Entry 5H8I (X-ray diffraction, 1.97 A resolution); this record covers chains D and E of the 8 polymer chains in the assembly.

== Chain D (and E) ==
Name: N-carbamoylputrescine amidohydrolase
Organism: Medicago truncatula
Notes: EC 3.5.1.53; chain E of this document is another copy of the same molecule, construct and numbering; everything in this record applies to it too
UniProtKB: G7ITU5 (G7ITU5_MEDTR); numbering as in UniProt (aligned over 1-301)
Amino-acid sequence (304 residues; row label = number of the first residue in the row; numbers below 1 keep their minus sign (Ser-2 is residue -2)):
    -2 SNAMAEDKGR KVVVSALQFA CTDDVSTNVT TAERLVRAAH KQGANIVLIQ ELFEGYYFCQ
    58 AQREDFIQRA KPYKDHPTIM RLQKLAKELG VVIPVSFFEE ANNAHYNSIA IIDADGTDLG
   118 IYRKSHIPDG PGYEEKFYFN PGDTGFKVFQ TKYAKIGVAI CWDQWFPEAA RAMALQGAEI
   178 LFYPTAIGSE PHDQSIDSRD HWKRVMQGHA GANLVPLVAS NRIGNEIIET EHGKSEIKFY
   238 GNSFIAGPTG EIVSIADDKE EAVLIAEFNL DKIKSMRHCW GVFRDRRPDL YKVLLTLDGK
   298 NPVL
Unresolved in the structure: -2 to 3 (chain E: -2 to 4)
Construct notes: expression tag (-2 to 0)
Covalently attached groups: (4-azanylbutylamino)methanediol (N2H) linked to Cys158
Residues lining bound ligands: (4-azanylbutylamino)methanediol (N2H): Glu48, Tyr54, Lys121, Pro125, Tyr130, Glu132, Trp159, Ala183, Ile184, Glu187
Reported in the primary citation:
  - catalytic residues: Glu48, Lys121, Glu132, Cys158, Trp159, Gln161, Trp162
  - binding site for (4-azanylbutylamino)methanediol: Tyr54, Lys121, Pro125, Asp126, Pro128, Tyr130, Cys158, Trp159, Ala183, Ile184, Glu187, Trp277
  - specificity-determining residues: Glu187
  - allosteric site: Asp194, His198, Glu248 (from molecular simulation)

== Interface between chain D and chain E ==
Residue-residue contacts - 47 pairs, chain D then chain E:
  Gln59(D) with Asp126(E); Gly127(E); Pro128(E); Glu131(E), hydrogen bond
  Ala98(D) with Asp295(E)
  Asn99(D) with Asp295(E), hydrogen bond (side chain-backbone)
  Ala101(D) with Leu294(E)
  Tyr103(D) with Leu294(E); Asp295(E)
  Arg120(D) with Asp295(E), salt bridge; Asn298(E)
  Asp126(D) with Gln59(E); Lys133(E); Phe134(E), hydrogen bond (side chain-backbone)
  Gly127(D) with Gln59(E); Phe134(E)
  Pro128(D) with Gln59(E); Glu228(E)
  Glu131(D) with Gln59(E), hydrogen bond
  Lys133(D) with Asp126(E); Lys133(E)
  Phe134(D) with Asp126(E), hydrogen bond (backbone-side chain); Gly127(E)
  Asn137(D) with Leu294(E)
  Pro138(D) with Leu294(E)
  Asp140(D) with Leu294(E); Val300(E); Leu301(E)
  Thr141(D) with Leu301(E)
  Gly142(D) with Leu301(E)
  His189(D) with Glu228(E)
  Glu228(D) with Pro128(E)
  His229(D) with His229(E)
  Leu294(D) with Ala101(E); Tyr103(E); Asn137(E); Asp140(E)
  Asp295(D) with Ala98(E); Asn99(E), hydrogen bond (backbone-side chain); Ala101(E); Tyr103(E); Arg120(E), salt bridge
  Asn298(D) with Arg120(E)
  Val300(D) with Asp140(E)
  Leu301(D) with Asp140(E); Thr141(E); Gly142(E)
Also at the interface, not in a pair above, chain D (26 interface residues in all): Gly296
Also at the interface, not in a pair above, chain E (27 interface residues in all): Pro138, His189, Gly296, Lys297

== Overview ==
The interface between chain D and chain E involves 26 residues on one side and 27 on the other, with 6
hydrogen bonds and 2 salt bridges. Polar contacts include Arg120(D)-Asp295(E), Gln59(D)-Glu131(E) and
Asn99(D)-Asp295(E). From the paper: catalytic residues Glu48(D), Lys121(D) and Glu132(D) among others; a
binding site for (4-azanylbutylamino)methanediol at Tyr54(D), Lys121(D) and Pro125(D) among others.
Both chains are N-carbamoylputrescine amidohydrolase (Medicago truncatula). Entry 5H8I (Crystal structure of
Medicago truncatula N-carbamoylputrescine amidohydrolase (MtCPA) in complex with
N-(dihydroxymethyl)putrescine) was determined by X-ray diffraction together with 5H8J, 5H8K and 5H8L from the
same study.
